PDB entry 8ID3 | electron microscopy, 3.10 A resolution | chains B and A of the 5 polymer chains in the assembly

== Chain B ==
Protein: Guanine nucleotide-binding protein G(I)/G(S)/G(T) subunit beta-1
Organism: Homo sapiens
UniProtKB: P62873 (GBB1_HUMAN); numbering as in UniProt (aligned over 2-340)
Chain sequence (339 residues; each row starts with the number of its first residue):
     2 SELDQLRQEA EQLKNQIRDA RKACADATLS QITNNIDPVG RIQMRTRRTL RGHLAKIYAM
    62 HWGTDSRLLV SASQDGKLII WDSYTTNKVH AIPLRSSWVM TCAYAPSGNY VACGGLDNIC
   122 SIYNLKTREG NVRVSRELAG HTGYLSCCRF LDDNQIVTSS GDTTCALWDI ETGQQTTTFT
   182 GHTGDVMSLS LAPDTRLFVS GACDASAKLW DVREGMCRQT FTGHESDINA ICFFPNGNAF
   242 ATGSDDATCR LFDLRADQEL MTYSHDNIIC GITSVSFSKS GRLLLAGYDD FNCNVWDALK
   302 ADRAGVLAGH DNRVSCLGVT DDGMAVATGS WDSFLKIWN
UniProt features mapped onto this chain:
  - modified residue: S2 (N-acetylserine), H266 (Phosphohistidine)
  - natural variant: L30 (L30F: In MRD42; uncertain significance), R52 (R52G: In MRD42), G64 (G64V: In MRD42), D76 (D76E: In MRD42; D76G: In MRD42), G77 (G77S: In MRD42), K78 (K78R: In MRD42), I80 (I80N: In MRD42; I80T: In MRD42), H91 (H91R: In MRD42; uncertain significance), A92 (A92T: In MRD42), P94 (P94S: In MRD42), L95 (L95P: In MRD42), R96 (R96L: In MRD42), 5 further natural variant entries in UniProt

== Chain A ==
Protein: Guanine nucleotide-binding protein G(i) subunit alpha-1
Organism: Homo sapiens
UniProtKB: P63096 (GNAI1_HUMAN); residue numbers follow UniProt; this construct covers 1-354
Chain sequence (354 residues; each row starts with the number of its first residue):
     1 MGCTLSAEDK AAVERSKMID RNLREDGEKA AREVKLLLLG AGESGKSTIV KQMKIIHEAG
    61 YSEEECKQYK AVVYSNTIQS IIAIIRAMGR LKIDFGDSAR ADDARQLFVL AGAAEEGFMT
   121 AELAGVIKRL WKDSGVQACF NRSREYQLND SAAYYLNDLD RIAQPNYIPT QQDVLRTRVK
   181 TTGIVETHFT FKDLHFKMFD VGGQRSERKK WIHCFEGVTA IIFCVALSDY DLVLAEDEEM
   241 NRMHESMKLF DSICNNKWFT DTSIILFLNK KDLFEEKIKK SPLTICYPEY AGSNTYEEAA
   301 AYIQCQFEDL NKRKDTKEIY THFTCATDTK NVQFVFDAVT DVIIKNNLKD CGLF
Unresolved in the structure: 1, 54-181
UniProt features mapped onto this chain:
  - region: K35 to T48 (G1 motif), D173 to T181 (G2 motif), F196 to R205 (G3 motif), I265 to D272 (G4 motif), T324 to T329 (G5 motif)
  - binding site (GTP): E43 to T48, S151, L175 to T181, D200 to Q204, N269 to D272, A326
  - binding site (Mg(2+)): S47, T181
  - modified residue: R178 (ADP-ribosylarginine), Q204 (Deamidated glutamine), C351 (ADP-ribosylcysteine)
  - lipidation: G2 (N-myristoyl glycine), C3 (S-palmitoyl cysteine)
  - natural variant: G40 (G40C: In NEDHISB; G40R: In NEDHISB), G45 (G45D: In NEDHISB), T48 (T48I: In NEDHISB; T48K: In NEDHISB), Q52 (Q52P: In NEDHISB), S75 (deletion: In NEDHISB; uncertain significance), Q172 (deletion: In NEDHISB), D173 (D173V: In NEDHISB), E186 to F189 (deletion: In NEDHISB; uncertain significance), C224 (C224Y: In NEDHISB), K270 (K270N: In NEDHISB; K270R: In NEDHISB), D272 (D272G: In NEDHISB), A326 (A326P: In NEDHISB), 1 further natural variant entry in UniProt
  - mutagenesis: G42 (G42R: Abolishes switch to an activated conformation and dissociation from beta and gamma subunits upon GTP binding. Abolishes interaction with RGS family members), E116 (E116L: Enhances interaction (inactive GDP-bound) with RGS14), Q147 (Q147L: Enhances interaction (inactive GDP-bound) with RGS14), E245 (E245L: Enhances interaction (inactive GDP-bound) with RGS14)

== Interface between chain B and chain A ==
Residue-residue contacts (41):
  G53(B) - L23(A)
  L55(B) - L23(A)
  L55(B) - G27(A)
  K57(B) - E216(A)  hydrogen bond (side chain-backbone)
  Y59(B) - H213(A)  hydrogen bond
  K78(B) - L23(A)
  I80(B) - L23(A)  hydrophobic
  N88(B) - V13(A)
  N88(B) - S16(A)
  K89(B) - S16(A)
  K89(B) - I19(A)
  K89(B) - D20(A)  salt bridge
  K89(B) - L23(A)
  V90(B) - R15(A)  hydrogen bond (backbone-side chain)
  H91(B) - R15(A)
  A92(B) - I19(A)  hydrophobic
  W99(B) - I184(A)
  W99(B) - F199(A)  hydrophobic
  W99(B) - C214(A)
  W99(B) - F215(A)  hydrophobic
  M101(B) - C214(A)  hydrophobic
  L117(B) - G183(A)
  L117(B) - I184(A)  hydrogen bond (backbone-backbone)
  L117(B) - Q204(A)
  D118(B) - T182(A)
  D118(B) - I184(A)
  N119(B) - T182(A)
  N119(B) - G183(A)
  Y145(B) - Q204(A)
  Y145(B) - S206(A)
  Y145(B) - K210(A)
  Y145(B) - W211(A)
  G162(B) - S206(A)
  D186(B) - E207(A)  hydrogen bond (side chain-backbone)
  M188(B) - K210(A)
  C204(B) - K210(A)
  D228(B) - K209(A)  salt bridge
  D228(B) - K210(A)  salt bridge
  N230(B) - K210(A)  hydrogen bond
  D246(B) - K210(A)  salt bridge
  R314(B) - W258(A)
Also at the interface, not in a pair above, chain B (30 interface residues in all): R52, Q75, T87, G144, W332
Also at the interface, not in a pair above, chain A (25 interface residues in all): A12, D26, K257

== In short ==
The interface between chain B and chain A involves 30 residues on one side and 25 on the other; the contacts
include 6 hydrogen bonds and 4 salt bridges. Polar contacts include K89(B)-D20(A), D228(B)-K209(A) and
D228(B)-K210(A).
Here chain B is Guanine nucleotide-binding protein G(I)/G(S)/G(T) subunit beta-1 and chain A is Guanine
nucleotide-binding protein G(i) subunit alpha-1, both from Homo sapiens. Entry 8ID3 (Cryo-EM structure of the
9-hydroxystearic acid bound GPR120-Gi complex) was determined by electron microscopy (same publication as
8ID4, 8ID6, 8ID8, 8ID9 and 8G59).
